Entry 2FEC (X-ray diffraction, 3.97 A resolution); this record covers chains A and B of the 6 polymer chains in the assembly.

== Chain A (and B) ==
Protein: H(+)/Cl(-) exchange transporter clcA
From: Escherichia coli
Notes: chain B of this document is another copy of the same molecule, construct and numbering; everything in this record applies to it too
UniProt: P37019 (CLCA_ECOLI); numbering as in UniProt (aligned over 1-465)
Sequence (465 residues; each row starts with the number of its first residue):
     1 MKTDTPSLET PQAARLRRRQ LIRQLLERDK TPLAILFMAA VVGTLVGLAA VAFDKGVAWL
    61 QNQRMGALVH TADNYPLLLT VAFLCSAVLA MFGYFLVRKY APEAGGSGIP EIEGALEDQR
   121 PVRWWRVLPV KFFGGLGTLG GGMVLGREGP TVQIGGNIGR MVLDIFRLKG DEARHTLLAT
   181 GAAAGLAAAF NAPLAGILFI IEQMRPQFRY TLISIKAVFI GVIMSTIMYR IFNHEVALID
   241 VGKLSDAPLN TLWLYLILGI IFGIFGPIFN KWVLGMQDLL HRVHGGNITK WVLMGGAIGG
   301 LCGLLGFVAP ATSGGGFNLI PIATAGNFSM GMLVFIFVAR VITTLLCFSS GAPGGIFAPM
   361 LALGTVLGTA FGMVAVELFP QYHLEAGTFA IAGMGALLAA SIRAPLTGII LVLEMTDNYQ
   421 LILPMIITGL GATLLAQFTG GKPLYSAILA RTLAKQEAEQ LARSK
Not modelled in the structure: 1-16, 461-465 (chain B: 1-17, 459-465)
Differences from the reference sequence: engineered mutation Gln-203 (Glu in P37019)
What the authors report for this chain:
  - mutagenesis - E113Q: abolished expression
  - mutagenesis - E148A/E203Q: abolished catalytic activity on H+ transport
  - mutagenesis - E202Q, D278N: decreased catalytic activity on Cl--H+ coupling
  - mutagenesis - R28L: unchanged catalytic activity

== Interface between chain A and chain B ==
Residue-residue contacts - 117 pairs, chain A then chain B:
  Arg-17(A) / Glu-117(B)  hydrogen bond (side chain-backbone)
  Arg-17(A) / Gln-119(B)
  Arg-17(A) / Arg-209(B)
  Arg-18(A) / Gln-119(B)
  Arg-18(A) / Gln-456(B)
  Arg-18(A) / Glu-457(B)
  Arg-19(A) / Glu-457(B)  salt bridge
  Leu-21(A) / Glu-117(B)
  Ile-22(A) / Ala-454(B)  hydrophobic
  Ile-22(A) / Glu-457(B)
  Gln-24(A) / Phe-208(B)
  Leu-25(A) / Phe-208(B)
  Leu-25(A) / Ser-446(B)
  Leu-25(A) / Leu-449(B)  hydrophobic
  Leu-25(A) / Ala-450(B)
  Leu-26(A) / Lys-442(B)
  Arg-28(A) / Glu-202(B)  hydrogen bond (side chain-backbone)
  Arg-28(A) / Gln-203(B)  hydrogen bond
  Arg-28(A) / Gln-207(B)
  Arg-28(A) / Phe-208(B)
  Arg-28(A) / Pro-443(B)
  Arg-28(A) / Ser-446(B)  hydrogen bond
  Asp-29(A) / Arg-403(B)  salt bridge
  Asp-29(A) / Thr-433(B)
  Asp-29(A) / Gln-437(B)
  Thr-31(A) / Gln-437(B)  hydrogen bond (backbone-side chain)
  Leu-36(A) / Leu-434(B)  hydrophobic
  Glu-113(A) / Arg-28(B)  salt bridge
  Glu-117(A) / Leu-21(B)
  Gln-119(A) / Arg-18(B)  hydrogen bond (backbone-side chain)
  Gln-119(A) / Leu-21(B)
  Pro-193(A) / Tyr-419(B)
  Leu-194(A) / Ile-422(B)  hydrophobic
  Leu-194(A) / Ile-426(B)  hydrophobic
  Ile-197(A) / Leu-406(B)  hydrophobic
  Leu-198(A) / Leu-198(B)  hydrophobic
  Leu-198(A) / Leu-406(B)  hydrophobic
  Ile-201(A) / Ile-201(B)
  Glu-202(A) / Arg-28(B)  hydrogen bond (backbone-side chain)
  Gln-203(A) / Arg-28(B)  hydrogen bond
  Arg-205(A) / Arg-205(B)
  Arg-205(A) / Tyr-210(B)
  Gln-207(A) / Arg-28(B)
  Gln-207(A) / Tyr-210(B)  hydrogen bond (backbone-side chain)
  Phe-208(A) / Gln-24(B)
  Phe-208(A) / Leu-25(B)  hydrophobic
  Phe-208(A) / Arg-28(B)
  Phe-208(A) / Tyr-210(B)
  Tyr-210(A) / Arg-205(B)
  Tyr-210(A) / Gln-207(B)  hydrogen bond (side chain-backbone)
  Tyr-210(A) / Phe-208(B)
  Tyr-210(A) / Tyr-210(B)
  Lys-216(A) / Arg-403(B)
  Lys-216(A) / Leu-430(B)
  Lys-216(A) / Thr-433(B)  hydrogen bond (side chain-backbone)
  Lys-216(A) / Leu-434(B)
  Lys-216(A) / Gln-437(B)
  Phe-219(A) / Leu-406(B)  hydrophobic
  Phe-219(A) / Ile-426(B)  hydrophobic
  Phe-219(A) / Leu-430(B)  hydrophobic
  Ile-220(A) / Leu-430(B)  hydrophobic
  Ile-223(A) / Ile-426(B)  hydrophobic
  Ile-223(A) / Ile-427(B)  hydrophobic
  Ile-223(A) / Leu-430(B)  hydrophobic
  Thr-226(A) / Leu-423(B)
  Arg-230(A) / Leu-249(B)
  Arg-230(A) / Leu-423(B)
  Leu-249(A) / Arg-230(B)
  Leu-249(A) / Ile-231(B)  hydrophobic
  Arg-403(A) / Asp-29(B)  salt bridge
  Arg-403(A) / Lys-216(B)
  Leu-406(A) / Leu-194(B)  hydrophobic
  Leu-406(A) / Ile-197(B)  hydrophobic
  Leu-406(A) / Leu-198(B)  hydrophobic
  Leu-406(A) / Phe-219(B)  hydrophobic
  Ile-410(A) / Leu-194(B)  hydrophobic
  Glu-414(A) / Tyr-419(B)  hydrogen bond
  Asp-417(A) / Lys-243(B)  salt bridge
  Asp-417(A) / Tyr-419(B)
  Tyr-419(A) / Asn-191(B)
  Tyr-419(A) / Pro-193(B)
  Tyr-419(A) / Glu-414(B)  hydrogen bond
  Tyr-419(A) / Asp-417(B)
  Ile-422(A) / Leu-194(B)  hydrophobic
  Ile-422(A) / Arg-230(B)
  Leu-423(A) / Thr-226(B)
  Leu-423(A) / Arg-230(B)
  Ile-426(A) / Pro-193(B)  hydrophobic
  Ile-426(A) / Phe-219(B)  hydrophobic
  Ile-426(A) / Ile-223(B)  hydrophobic
  Ile-427(A) / Ile-223(B)  hydrophobic
  Leu-430(A) / Phe-219(B)  hydrophobic
  Leu-430(A) / Ile-220(B)  hydrophobic
  Leu-430(A) / Ile-223(B)  hydrophobic
  Thr-433(A) / Asp-29(B)
  Thr-433(A) / Lys-216(B)  hydrogen bond (backbone-side chain)
  Leu-434(A) / Leu-36(B)  hydrophobic
  Leu-434(A) / Lys-216(B)
  Leu-434(A) / Ile-220(B)  hydrophobic
  Gln-437(A) / Asp-29(B)  hydrogen bond (side chain-backbone)
  Gln-437(A) / Lys-30(B)
  Gln-437(A) / Thr-31(B)
  Gln-437(A) / Lys-216(B)
  Phe-438(A) / Leu-33(B)  hydrophobic
  Phe-438(A) / Leu-36(B)  hydrophobic
  Lys-442(A) / Leu-26(B)
  Ser-446(A) / Leu-25(B)
  Ser-446(A) / Arg-28(B)  hydrogen bond
  Leu-449(A) / Leu-25(B)  hydrophobic
  Ala-450(A) / Leu-25(B)
  Leu-453(A) / Arg-18(B)
  Leu-453(A) / Leu-21(B)  hydrophobic
  Ala-454(A) / Ile-22(B)  hydrophobic
  Gln-456(A) / Arg-18(B)  hydrogen bond
  Glu-457(A) / Arg-18(B)
  Glu-457(A) / Arg-19(B)  hydrogen bond (side chain-backbone)
  Glu-457(A) / Ile-22(B)
Other interface residues (no listed pair), chain A (68 interface residues in all): Lys-30, Leu-33, Asn-191, Ala-192, Arg-209, Ile-227, Ile-231, Lys-243, Ile-409, Leu-413, Gln-420, Pro-443
Other interface residues (no listed pair), chain B (69 interface residues in all): Glu-113, Ala-192, Ile-215, Ile-227, Leu-252, Ile-409, Ile-410, Leu-413, Gln-420, Phe-438, Leu-453

== Overview ==
68 residues of chain A and 69 residues of chain B are in contact, with 18 hydrogen bonds and 5 salt bridges.
Polar contacts include Arg-19(A)/Glu-457(B), Asp-29(A)/Arg-403(B) and Glu-113(A)/Arg-28(B). The paper reports
that E202Q and D278N of chain A reduce catalytic activity on Cl--H+ coupling; E113Q of chain A abolishes
expression; 5 substitutions were tested in all.
Chain A and chain B are both H(+)/Cl(-) exchange transporter clcA (Escherichia coli); the structure, Structure
of the E203Q mutant of the Cl-/H+ exchanger CLC-ec1 from E.Coli, was determined by X-ray diffraction (same
publication as 2FED and 2FEE).
